7XK3 - chains A and F of the 6 polymer chains in the assembly; structure by electron microscopy, 3.10 A resolution.

# Chain A
Molecule: Na(+)-translocating NADH-quinone reductase subunit A
Source organism: Vibrio cholerae O395
Notes: EC 7.2.1.1
UniProt: A5F5X1 (NQRA_VIBC3); residue numbers follow UniProt; this construct covers 1-446
Chain sequence (446 residues; each row starts with the number of its first residue):
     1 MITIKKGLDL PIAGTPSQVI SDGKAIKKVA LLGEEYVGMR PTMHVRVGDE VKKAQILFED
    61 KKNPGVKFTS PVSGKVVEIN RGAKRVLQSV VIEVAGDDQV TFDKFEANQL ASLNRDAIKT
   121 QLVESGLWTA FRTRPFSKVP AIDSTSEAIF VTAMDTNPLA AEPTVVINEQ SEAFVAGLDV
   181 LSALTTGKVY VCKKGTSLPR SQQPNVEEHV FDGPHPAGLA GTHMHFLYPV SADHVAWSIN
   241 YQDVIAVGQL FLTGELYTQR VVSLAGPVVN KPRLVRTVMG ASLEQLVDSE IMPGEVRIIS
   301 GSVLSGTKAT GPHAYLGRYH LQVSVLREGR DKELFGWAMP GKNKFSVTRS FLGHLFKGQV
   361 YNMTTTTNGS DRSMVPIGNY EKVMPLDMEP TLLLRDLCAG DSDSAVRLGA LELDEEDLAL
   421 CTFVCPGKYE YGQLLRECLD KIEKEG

# Chain F
Molecule: Na(+)-translocating NADH-quinone reductase subunit F
Source organism: Vibrio cholerae O395
Notes: EC 7.2.1.1
UniProt: A5F5Y4 (NQRF_VIBC3); residues 1-408 here = UniProt positions 1-408
Chain sequence (414 residues; row label = number of the first residue in the row):
     1 MSTIIFGVVM FTLIILALVL VILFAKSKLV PTGDITISIN GDPEKAIVTQ PGGKLLTALA
    61 GAGVFVSSAC GGGGSCGQCR VKIKSGGGDI LPTELDHISK GEAREGERLA CQVAVKADMD
   121 LELPEEIFGV KKWECTVISN DNKATFIKEL KLAIPDGESV PFRAGGYIQI EAPAHHVKYA
   181 DFDVPEKYRG DWDKFNLFRY ESKVDEPIIR AYSMANYPEE FGIIMLNVRI ATPPPNNPNV
   241 PPGQMSSYIW SLKAGDKCTI SGPFGEFFAK DTDAEMVFIG GGAGMAPMRS HIFDQLKRLK
   301 SKRKMSYWYG ARSKREMFYV EDFDGLAAEN DNFVWHCALS DPQPEDNWTG YTGFIHNVLY
   361 ENYLKDHEAP EDCEYYMCGP PMMNAAVINM LKNLGVEEEN ILLDDFGGHH HHHH
Disordered / not traced: 409-414
Sequence notes: expression tag (409-414)
Residues lining bound ligands:
  - FAD (flavin-adenine dinucleotide): Tyr-167, Arg-210, Ala-211, Tyr-212, Ser-213, Asn-227, Val-228, Arg-229, Ala-231, Thr-232, Pro-233, Pro-234, Val-240, Pro-241, Pro-242, Gly-243, Gln-244, Met-245, Ser-246, Phe-406, Gly-407
  - 2Fe-2S cluster (FES): Leu-56, Ser-68, Ala-69, Cys-70, Gly-71, Gly-72, Gly-73, Gly-74, Cys-76, Gly-77, Gln-78, Cys-79, Leu-109, Cys-111
UniProt features mapped onto this chain:
  - binding site ([2Fe-2S] cluster): Cys-70, Cys-76, Cys-79, Cys-111
  - mutagenesis: Cys-70 (C70A: Loss of the 2Fe-2S center, but does not affect flavin content. Exhibits very low NADH:quinone oxidoreductase activity), Cys-76 (C76A: Loss of the 2Fe-2S center, but does not affect flavin content. Exhibits very low NADH:quinone oxidoreductase activity), Cys-79 (C79A: Loss of the 2Fe-2S center, but does not affect flavin content. Exhibits very low NADH:quinone oxidoreductase activity), Cys-111 (C111A: Loss of the 2Fe-2S center, but does not affect flavin content. Exhibits very low NADH:quinone oxidoreductase activity), Arg-210 (R210L: Decreases flavin content, but does not affect the 2Fe-2S center. Exhibits very low NADH:quinone oxidoreductase activity), Tyr-212 (Y212L: Decreases flavin content, but does not affect the 2Fe-2S center. Exhibits very low NADH:quinone oxidoreductase activity), Ser-246 (S246A: Decreases flavin content, but does not affect the 2Fe-2S center. Exhibits very low NADH:quinone oxidoreductase activity)

# How chain A and chain F interact
Residue-residue contacts (17):
  Arg-40(A) with Glu-397(F), salt bridge
  Thr-42(A) with Asp-372(F)
  Arg-46(A) with Glu-368(F), salt bridge
  Lys-61(A) with Glu-371(F); Asp-372(F), salt bridge
  Lys-62(A) with Glu-397(F), salt bridge; Glu-399(F)
  Arg-81(A) with Glu-371(F), salt bridge
  Lys-84(A) with Lys-392(F); Asn-393(F); Gly-395(F)
  Arg-85(A) with Glu-368(F); Pro-370(F); Glu-371(F), salt bridge; Leu-394(F), hydrogen bond (side chain-backbone)
  Gly-446(A) with Lys-100(F); Gly-101(F)
Other interface residues (no listed pair), chain A (11 interface residues in all): Pro-41, Asp-403
Other interface residues (no listed pair), chain F (13 interface residues in all): Ser-99
The authors on this interface:
  - interface residues, chain A: Arg-40(A), Lys-61(A), Lys-62(A), Lys-84(A), Arg-85(A)
  - interface residues, chain F: Lys-100(F), Glu-368(F), Glu-371(F), Asp-372(F), Glu-397(F), Glu-399(F)

# Overview
11 residues of chain A face 13 of chain F across their interface, with 1 hydrogen bond and 6 salt bridges.
Polar pairs include Arg-40(A)/Glu-397(F), Arg-46(A)/Glu-368(F) and Lys-61(A)/Asp-372(F). Bound to chain F:
2Fe-2S cluster and flavin-adenine dinucleotide. From the paper: interface residues Arg-40(A), Lys-61(A) and
Lys-100(F) among others.
Here chain A is Na(+)-translocating NADH-quinone reductase subunit A and chain F is Na(+)-translocating
NADH-quinone reductase subunit F, both from Vibrio cholerae O395. Entry 7XK3 (Cryo-EM structure of Na+-pumping
NADH-ubiquinone oxidoreductase from Vibrio cholerae, state 1) was determined by electron microscopy, deposited
together with 7XK4, 7XK5, 7XK6 and 7XK7.
